9D7I - chains B and F of the 10 polymer chains in the assembly; structure by electron microscopy, 3.68 A resolution.

# Chain B (and F)
Molecule: Transmembrane protein gp41
From: Human immunodeficiency virus 1
Notes: chain F of this document is another copy of the same molecule, construct and numbering; everything in this record applies to it too
Amino-acid sequence (162 residues; row label = number of the first residue in the row):
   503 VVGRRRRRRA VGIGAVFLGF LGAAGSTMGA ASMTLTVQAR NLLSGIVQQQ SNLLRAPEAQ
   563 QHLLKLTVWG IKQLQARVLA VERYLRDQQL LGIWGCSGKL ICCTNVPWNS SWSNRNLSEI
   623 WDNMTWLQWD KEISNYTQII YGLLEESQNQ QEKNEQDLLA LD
Not modelled in the structure: 503-520, 552-567, 664 (chain F: 503-520, 547-568, 664)
Covalent attachments: N-acetylglucosamine (NAG) linked to Asn637
Residues lining bound ligands: N-acetylglucosamine (NAG; 2-acetamido-2-deoxy-beta-D-glucopyranose): Gly527, Ser528, Thr529, Asn625

# Interface between chain B and chain F
Contacting residue pairs (25):
  Leu576(B) - Leu576(F)  hydrophobic
  Gln577(B) - Leu576(F)
  Gln577(B) - Arg579(F)  hydrogen bond
  Glu584(B) - Leu545(F)
  Leu587(B) - Leu545(F)  hydrophobic
  Leu587(B) - Tyr586(F)  hydrophobic
  Leu587(B) - Leu587(F)  hydrophobic
  Arg588(B) - Arg542(F)  hydrogen bond (side chain-backbone)
  Arg588(B) - Leu545(F)
  Gln591(B) - Ala541(F)  hydrogen bond (side chain-backbone)
  Gln591(B) - Arg542(F)
  Gln591(B) - Leu545(F)
  Gln591(B) - Tyr586(F)
  Leu592(B) - Arg542(F)
  Gly594(B) - Gly600(F)
  Glu647(B) - Thr538(F)  hydrogen bond
  Asn651(B) - Met535(F)  hydrogen bond (side chain-backbone)
  Asn651(B) - Leu602(F)
  Glu654(B) - Lys601(F)
  Glu654(B) - Ile603(F)
  Lys655(B) - Ser534(F)  hydrogen bond
  Lys655(B) - Met535(F)
  Gln658(B) - Ile603(F)
  Gln658(B) - Cys605(F)
  Leu661(B) - Cys605(F)  hydrophobic
Interface residues without a listed pair, chain B (18 interface residues in all): Val580, Val583, Ile595, Glu657
Interface residues without a listed pair, chain F (18 interface residues in all): Thr536, Ser546, Val583

# Summary
Chain B and chain F each contribute 18 residues to their interface, with 6 hydrogen bonds. Polar pairs include
Gln577(B)-Arg579(F), Arg588(B)-Arg542(F) and Gln591(B)-Ala541(F). Chain B binds N-acetylglucosamine.
Covalently linked N-acetylglucosamine: at Asn637(B).
Both chains are Transmembrane protein gp41 (Human immunodeficiency virus 1). Entry 9D7I (Cryo-EM structure of
BG505 DS-SOSIP.664 with 2 CH103 KN Fabs bound) was determined by electron microscopy, deposited together with
9D7G, 9D7H, 9D7O and 9D7P.
